7KMT - chains H and G of the 9 polymer chains in the assembly; structure by electron microscopy, 3.70 A resolution.

[Chain H]
Name: Trafficking protein particle complex subunit 23
Organism: Saccharomyces cerevisiae
UniProt: Q03784 (TRS23_YEAST); residue numbers follow UniProt; this construct covers 1-218
Sequence (219 residues; numbered 1 to 220; 1 number in that range is skipped by the numbering (no residue carries it; nothing is unmodelled there); the number before each row is that of its first residue):
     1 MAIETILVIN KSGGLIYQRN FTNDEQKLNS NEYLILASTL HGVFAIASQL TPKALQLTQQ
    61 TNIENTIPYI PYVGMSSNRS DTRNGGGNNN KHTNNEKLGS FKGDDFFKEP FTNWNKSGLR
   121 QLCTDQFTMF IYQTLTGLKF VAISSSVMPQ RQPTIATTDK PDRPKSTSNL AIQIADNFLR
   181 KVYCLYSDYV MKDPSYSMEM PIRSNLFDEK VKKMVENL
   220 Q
Disordered / not traced: 1, 57-64, 77-96, 148-168

[Chain G]
Name: Trafficking protein particle complex subunit BET5
Organism: Saccharomyces cerevisiae
UniProt: Q03630 (BET5_YEAST); residue numbers follow UniProt; this construct covers 1-159
Sequence (159 residues; row label = number of the first residue in the row):
     1 MGIYSFWIFD RHCNCIFDRE WTLASNSASG TINSKQNEED AKLLYGMIFS LRSITQKLSK
    61 GSVKNDIRSI STGKYRVHTY CTASGLWFVL LSDFKQQSYT QVLQYIYSHI YVKYVSNNLL
   121 SPYDFAENEN EMRGQGTRKI TNRNFISVLE SFLAPMVNQ
Disordered / not traced: 1, 158-159

[Interface between chain H and chain G]
Residue-residue contacts (54; chain H residue first):
  Glu-4(H) / Lys-60(G)  salt bridge
  Glu-25(H) / Lys-60(G)  salt bridge
  Lys-27(H) / Ser-59(G)  hydrogen bond (side chain-backbone)
  Leu-28(H) / Lys-57(G)
  Leu-36(H) / Ile-54(G)  hydrophobic
  Leu-36(H) / Leu-58(G)  hydrophobic
  Thr-39(H) / Ile-54(G)
  Val-43(H) / Met-47(G)  hydrophobic
  Val-43(H) / Leu-51(G)  hydrophobic
  Ile-46(H) / Leu-43(G)
  Ala-47(H) / Tyr-75(G)  hydrogen bond (backbone-side chain)
  Leu-50(H) / Asp-40(G)
  Leu-50(H) / Leu-43(G)  hydrophobic
  Leu-50(H) / Leu-44(G)
  Leu-50(H) / Tyr-75(G)  hydrogen bond (backbone-side chain)
  Thr-51(H) / Lys-74(G)
  Thr-51(H) / Tyr-75(G)
  Pro-52(H) / Tyr-4(G)  hydrophobic
  Pro-52(H) / Glu-20(G)
  Pro-52(H) / Lys-74(G)
  Pro-52(H) / Tyr-75(G)
  Lys-53(H) / Glu-20(G)  hydrogen bond (backbone-side chain)
  Ala-54(H) / Thr-22(G)
  Leu-55(H) / Tyr-4(G)  hydrophobic
  Leu-55(H) / Lys-74(G)
  Lys-116(H) / Gly-73(G)
  Lys-116(H) / Lys-74(G)  hydrogen bond (backbone-backbone)
  Ser-117(H) / Lys-74(G)
  Gly-118(H) / Thr-72(G)
  Gly-118(H) / Gly-73(G)  hydrogen bond (backbone-backbone)
  Leu-119(H) / Ile-70(G)  hydrophobic
  Leu-119(H) / Ser-71(G)
  Leu-119(H) / Thr-72(G)
  Arg-120(H) / Ser-71(G)  hydrogen bond (backbone-backbone)
  Arg-120(H) / Thr-72(G)
  Gln-121(H) / Ile-70(G)
  Gln-121(H) / Ser-71(G)  hydrogen bond (backbone-backbone)
  Gln-121(H) / Arg-76(G)  hydrogen bond
  Leu-122(H) / Leu-51(G)  hydrophobic
  Leu-122(H) / Ser-69(G)
  Cys-123(H) / Arg-68(G)  hydrogen bond (backbone-backbone)
  Cys-123(H) / Ser-69(G)  hydrogen bond (backbone-backbone)
  Thr-124(H) / Thr-55(G)  hydrogen bond
  Thr-124(H) / Asn-65(G)
  Thr-124(H) / Asp-66(G)
  Asp-125(H) / Asp-66(G)
  Asp-125(H) / Arg-68(G)  salt bridge
  Gln-126(H) / Leu-58(G)  hydrogen bond (side chain-backbone)
  Gln-126(H) / Lys-60(G)
  Gln-126(H) / Asn-65(G)  hydrogen bond
  Ile-143(H) / Leu-58(G)  hydrophobic
  Val-147(H) / Arg-68(G)
  Asn-169(H) / Arg-76(G)
  Ile-172(H) / Arg-76(G)
Interface residues without a listed pair, chain H (33 interface residues in all): Glu-32, Phe-127, Met-129
Interface residues without a listed pair, chain G (26 interface residues in all): Ile-67

[Summary]
Chain H and chain G form an interface of 33 and 26 residues respectively; the contacts include 14 hydrogen
bonds and 3 salt bridges. Polar pairs include Glu-4(H)/Lys-60(G), Glu-25(H)/Lys-60(G) and
Asp-125(H)/Arg-68(G).
Here chain H is Trafficking protein particle complex subunit 23 and chain G is Trafficking protein particle
complex subunit BET5, both from Saccharomyces cerevisiae. Entry 7KMT (Structure of the yeast
TRAPPIII-Ypt1(Rab1) complex) was determined by electron microscopy.
